7U2L - chains A and E of the 5 polymer chains in the assembly; structure by electron microscopy, 3.20 A resolution.

[Chain A]
Name: Guanine nucleotide-binding protein G(i) subunit alpha-1
From: Homo sapiens
UniProt: P63096 (GNAI1_HUMAN); residues 1-354 here = UniProt positions 1-354
Chain sequence (354 residues; row label = number of the first residue in the row):
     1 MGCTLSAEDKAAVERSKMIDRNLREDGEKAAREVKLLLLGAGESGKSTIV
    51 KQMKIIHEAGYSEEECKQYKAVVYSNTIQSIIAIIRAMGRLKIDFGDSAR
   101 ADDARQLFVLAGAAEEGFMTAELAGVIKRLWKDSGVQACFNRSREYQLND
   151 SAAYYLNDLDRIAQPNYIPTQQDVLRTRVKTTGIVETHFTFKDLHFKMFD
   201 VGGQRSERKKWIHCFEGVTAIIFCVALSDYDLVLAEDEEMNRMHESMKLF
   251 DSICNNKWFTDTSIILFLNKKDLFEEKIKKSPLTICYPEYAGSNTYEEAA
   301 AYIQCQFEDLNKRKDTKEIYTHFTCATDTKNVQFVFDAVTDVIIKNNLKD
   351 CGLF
Unresolved in the structure: 1-4, 56-181, 234-240
Curated features (UniProtKB/Swiss-Prot):
  - region: Lys35 to Thr48 (G1 motif), Asp173 to Thr181 (G2 motif), Phe196 to Arg205 (G3 motif), Ile265 to Asp272 (G4 motif), Thr324 to Thr329 (G5 motif)
  - binding site (GTP): Glu43 to Thr48, Ser151, Leu175 to Thr181, Asp200 to Gln204, Asn269 to Asp272, Ala326
  - binding site (Mg(2+)): Ser47, Thr181
  - modified residue: Arg178 (ADP-ribosylarginine), Gln204 (Deamidated glutamine), Cys351 (ADP-ribosylcysteine)
  - lipidation: Gly2 (N-myristoyl glycine), Cys3 (S-palmitoyl cysteine)
  - natural variant: Gly40 (G40C: In NEDHISB; G40R: In NEDHISB), Gly45 (G45D: In NEDHISB), Thr48 (T48I: In NEDHISB; T48K: In NEDHISB), Gln52 (Q52P: In NEDHISB), Ser75 (deletion: In NEDHISB; uncertain significance), Gln172 (deletion: In NEDHISB), Asp173 (D173V: In NEDHISB), Glu186 to Phe189 (deletion: In NEDHISB; uncertain significance), Cys224 (C224Y: In NEDHISB), Lys270 (K270N: In NEDHISB; K270R: In NEDHISB), Asp272 (D272G: In NEDHISB), Ala326 (A326P: In NEDHISB), 1 further natural variant entry in UniProt
  - mutagenesis: Gly42 (G42R: Abolishes switch to an activated conformation and dissociation from beta and gamma subunits upon GTP binding. Abolishes interaction with RGS family members), Glu116 (E116L: Enhances interaction (inactive GDP-bound) with RGS14), Gln147 (Q147L: Enhances interaction (inactive GDP-bound) with RGS14), Glu245 (E245L: Enhances interaction (inactive GDP-bound) with RGS14)

[Chain E]
Name: scFv16
From: Mus musculus
Notes: antibody fragment or engineered binder
Chain sequence (259 residues; numbered 1 to 247 plus 14 insertion-coded residues; 2 numbers in that range are skipped by the numbering (no residue carries them; nothing is unmodelled there); the number before each row is that of its first residue; a row labelled like 121A-121N holds insertion residues (121A, then the next letters in order)):
     1 DVQLVESGGGLVQPGGSRKLSCSASGFAFSSFGMHWVRQAPEKGLEWVAY
    51 ISSGSGTIYYADTVKGRFTISRDDPKNTLFLQMTSLRSEDTAMYYCVRSI
   101 YYYGSSPFDFWGQGTTLTVSS
121A-121N GGGGSGGGGSGGGG
   124 SDIVMTQATSSVPVTPGESVSISCRSSKSLLHSNGNTYLYWFLQRPGQSP
   174 QLLIYRMSNLASGVPDRFSGSGSGTAFTLTISRLEAEDVGVYYCMQHLEY
   224 PLTFGAGTKLELKAAAHHHHHHHH
Unresolved in the structure: 1, 121A-121N, 236-247
Disulfides: Cys22-Cys96, Cys147-Cys217

[How chain A and chain E interact]
Contacting residue pairs - 23 pairs, chain A then chain E:
  Leu5(A) - His155(E)  hydrogen bond (backbone-side chain)
  Ser6(A) - His155(E)
  Ala7(A) - His155(E)
  Ala7(A) - Tyr161(E)  hydrophobic
  Ala7(A) - Leu221(E)
  Glu8(A) - Tyr101(E)
  Glu8(A) - Pro107(E)
  Glu8(A) - Tyr161(E)
  Glu8(A) - Tyr163(E)  hydrogen bond
  Glu8(A) - Arg179(E)  salt bridge
  Glu8(A) - His220(E)
  Asp9(A) - Asn157(E)
  Asp9(A) - Tyr161(E)  hydrogen bond
  Ala11(A) - Tyr101(E)  hydrophobic
  Ala12(A) - Tyr101(E)
  Glu14(A) - Ser52(E)  hydrogen bond
  Glu14(A) - Ser53(E)
  Glu14(A) - Gly56(E)
  Glu14(A) - Thr57(E)
  Arg15(A) - Ile100(E)
  Arg15(A) - Tyr101(E)
  Arg15(A) - Tyr102(E)
  Met18(A) - Ser53(E)
Other interface residues (no listed pair), chain E (18 interface residues in all): Ser31, Tyr50, Gly54

[Summary]
The interface between chain A and chain E involves 10 residues on one side and 18 on the other, with 4
hydrogen bonds and 1 salt bridge. Among the polar pairs are Glu8(A)-Arg179(E), Leu5(A)-His155(E) and
Glu8(A)-Tyr163(E).
Chain A is Guanine nucleotide-binding protein G(i) subunit alpha-1 (Homo sapiens) and chain E is scFv16 (Mus
musculus); the structure, C5guano-uOR-Gi-scFv16, was determined by electron microscopy together with 7U2K from
the same study.
